6Z0O - chains A and E of the 4 polymer chains in the assembly; structure by X-ray diffraction, 2.60 A resolution.

== Chain A ==
Molecule: Nucleocapsid
From: Crimean-Congo hemorrhagic fever orthonairovirus
Reference sequence: Q70UR4 (Q70UR4_9VIRU); residue numbers follow UniProt; this construct covers 1-482
Amino-acid sequence (482 residues; numbered 1 to 482; the number before each row is that of its first residue):
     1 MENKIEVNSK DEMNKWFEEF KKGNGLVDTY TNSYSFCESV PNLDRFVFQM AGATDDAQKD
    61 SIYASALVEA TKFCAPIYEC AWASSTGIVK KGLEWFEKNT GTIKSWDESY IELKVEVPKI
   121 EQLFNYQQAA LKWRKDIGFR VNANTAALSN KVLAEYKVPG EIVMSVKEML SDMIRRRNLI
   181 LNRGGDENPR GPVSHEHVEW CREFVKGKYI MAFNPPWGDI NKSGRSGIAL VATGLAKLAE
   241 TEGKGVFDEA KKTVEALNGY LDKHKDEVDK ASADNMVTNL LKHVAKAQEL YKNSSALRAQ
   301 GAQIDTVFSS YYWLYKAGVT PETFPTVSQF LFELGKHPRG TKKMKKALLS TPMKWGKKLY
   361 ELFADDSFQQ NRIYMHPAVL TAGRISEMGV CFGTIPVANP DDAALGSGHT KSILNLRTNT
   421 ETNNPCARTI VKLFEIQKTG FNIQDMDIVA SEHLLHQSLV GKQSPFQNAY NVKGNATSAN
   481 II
Unresolved in the structure: 183-191
Sequence notes: conflict I111 (Thr in Q70UR4), H195 (Arg in Q70UR4), D445 (His in Q70UR4)
What the authors report for this chain:
  - specificity-determining residues: K336, N399, L405 (by similarity / conservation)

== Chain E ==
Molecule: Affimer-NP
From: synthetic construct
Amino-acid sequence (90 residues; row label = number of the first residue in the row):
    32 ENSLEIEELA RFAVDEHNKK ENALLEFVRV VKAKEQMHMK ERQINTMYYL TLEAKDGGKK
    92 KLYEAKVWVK KYLGDFWKDN FKELQEFKPV

== How chain A and chain E interact ==
Contacting residue pairs - 23 pairs, chain A then chain E:
  M1(A) - R73(E)
  T326(A) - F107(E)
  Q329(A) - R73(E)
  Q329(A) - Y103(E)  hydrogen bond
  F330(A) - F107(E)  hydrophobic
  F330(A) - W108(E)  hydrophobic
  F332(A) - Y103(E)
  E333(A) - G105(E)
  E333(A) - D106(E)  hydrogen bond (side chain-backbone)
  E333(A) - F107(E)  hydrogen bond (side chain-backbone)
  E333(A) - W108(E)  hydrogen bond (side chain-backbone)
  K336(A) - Y103(E)
  K336(A) - D110(E)  salt bridge
  H337(A) - D110(E)
  R339(A) - W108(E)
  R339(A) - D110(E)  salt bridge
  K343(A) - W108(E)
  A347(A) - W108(E)  hydrophobic
  T351(A) - F107(E)
  D402(A) - Q74(E)
  D402(A) - Y103(E)  hydrogen bond
  L405(A) - Q74(E)
  L405(A) - Y103(E)  hydrophobic
Other interface residues (no listed pair), chain A (18 interface residues in all): L334, M344, W355, N399
Other interface residues (no listed pair), chain E (9 interface residues in all): E72
Interface features reported in the paper:
  - interface residues, chain A: Q329(A), F330(A), F332(A), E333(A), K336(A), R339(A), K343(A), A347(A), T351(A), N399(A), D402(A), L405(A)

== In short ==
Chain A and chain E form an interface of 18 and 9 residues respectively; the contacts include 5 hydrogen bonds
and 2 salt bridges. Among the polar pairs are K336(A)-D110(E), R339(A)-D110(E) and Q329(A)-Y103(E). The paper
reports interface residues Q329(A), F330(A) and F332(A) among others; specificity determinants K336(A),
N399(A) and L405(A).
Here chain A is Nucleocapsid (Crimean-Congo hemorrhagic fever orthonairovirus) and chain E is Affimer-NP
(synthetic construct). Entry 6Z0O (Structure of Affimer-NP bound to Crimean-Congo Haemorrhagic Fever Virus
Nucleocapsid Protein) was determined by X-ray diffraction.
